8E3U - chains B and D of the 4 polymer chains in the assembly; structure by X-ray diffraction, 1.99 A resolution.

Chain B (and D):
Protein: Nitrogenase molybdenum-iron protein beta chain
From: Azotobacter vinelandii DJ
Notes: EC 1.18.6.1; chain D of this document is another copy of the same molecule, construct and numbering; everything in this record applies to it too
UniProtKB: C1DGZ8 (C1DGZ8_AZOVD); numbering as in UniProt (aligned over 1-523)
Chain sequence (523 residues; each row starts with the number of its first residue):
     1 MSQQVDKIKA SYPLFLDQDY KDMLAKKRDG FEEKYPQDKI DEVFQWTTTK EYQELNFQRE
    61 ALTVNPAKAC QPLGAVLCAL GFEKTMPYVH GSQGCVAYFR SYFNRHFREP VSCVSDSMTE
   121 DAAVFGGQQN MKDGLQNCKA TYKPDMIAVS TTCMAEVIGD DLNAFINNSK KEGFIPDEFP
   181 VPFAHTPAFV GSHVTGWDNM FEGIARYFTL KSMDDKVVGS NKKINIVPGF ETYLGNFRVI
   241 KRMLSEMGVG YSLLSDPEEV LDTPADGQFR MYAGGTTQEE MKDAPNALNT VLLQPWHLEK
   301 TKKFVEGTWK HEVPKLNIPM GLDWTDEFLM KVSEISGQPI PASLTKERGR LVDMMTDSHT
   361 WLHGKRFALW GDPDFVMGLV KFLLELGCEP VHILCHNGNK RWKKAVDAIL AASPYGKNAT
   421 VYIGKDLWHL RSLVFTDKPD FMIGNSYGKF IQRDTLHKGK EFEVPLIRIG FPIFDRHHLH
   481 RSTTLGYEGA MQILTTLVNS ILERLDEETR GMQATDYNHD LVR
Not modelled in the structure: 1
Differences from the reference sequence: engineered mutation Ala188 (Ser in C1DGZ8)
Ion coordination: fe(7)-S(7) cluster Fe: Cys70, Cys95, Cys153 (shared with 3 residues of chain A); Fe ion site 1: Arg108, Glu109 (shared with Asp353(D), Asp357(D) of chain D); Fe ion site 2: Asp353, Asp357 (shared with Arg108(D), Glu109(D) of chain D)
Small-molecule neighbours: fe(7)-S(7) cluster (UFF): Cys70, Pro72, Ser92, Gly94, Cys95, Tyr98, Phe99, Thr152, Cys153, Ala188
From the paper describing this entry:
  - mutagenesis - S188A: decreased growth
  - mutagenesis - S188A (3.9 h): unchanged growth in response to 100% Fe
  - mutagenesis - S188A: unchanged expression in response to 100% Fe
  - mutagenesis - S188A: increased expression in response to 1% Fe
  - mutagenesis - S188A (<50% of wt): decreased catalytic activity on 1% Fe
  - mutagenesis - S188A: decreased catalytic activity on oxidized

Interface between chain B and chain D:
Contacting residue pairs - 127 pairs, chain B then chain D:
  Ser11(B) with Tyr517(D), hydrogen bond (backbone-side chain); Asn518(D)
  Tyr12(B) with Glu508(D), hydrogen bond; Thr509(D); Thr515(D); Tyr517(D); Asn518(D)
  Phe15(B) with Tyr517(D)
  Leu16(B) with Ala514(D); Tyr517(D)
  Lys34(B) with Gln513(D), hydrogen bond
  Gln37(B) with Gln513(D), hydrogen bond
  Arg108(B) with Asp357(D); Arg523(D), hydrogen bond (side chain-backbone)
  Glu109(B) with Asp353(D)
  Arg238(B) with Arg350(D)
  Glu259(B) with Lys346(D), salt bridge; Arg350(D), salt bridge
  Asp262(B) with Arg350(D), salt bridge
  Pro264(B) with Lys346(D); Gly349(D); Arg350(D)
  Ala265(B) with Gly349(D), hydrogen bond (backbone-backbone); Val352(D); Asp353(D)
  Lys346(B) with Glu259(D), salt bridge; Pro264(D)
  Gly349(B) with Pro264(D); Ala265(D), hydrogen bond (backbone-backbone)
  Arg350(B) with Glu259(D), salt bridge; Asp262(D), salt bridge; Pro264(D)
  Val352(B) with Ala265(D)
  Asp353(B) with Glu109(D); Ala265(D)
  Met354(B) with His478(D); Arg481(D)
  Asp357(B) with Arg108(D); His477(D); His478(D)
  Ser358(B) with His477(D), hydrogen bond; His478(D), hydrogen bond
  Trp361(B) with His477(D)
  Ser446(B) with Leu521(D)
  Tyr447(B) with Leu521(D), hydrophobic
  Lys449(B) with Asp506(D), salt bridge; His519(D); Asp520(D), hydrogen bond (side chain-backbone); Arg523(D)
  Phe450(B) with His519(D)
  Gln452(B) with Arg510(D)
  Arg453(B) with Arg510(D); Met512(D); Asp516(D), salt bridge
  Asp454(B) with Met512(D)
  Leu456(B) with Arg510(D)
  His457(B) with Met512(D)
  Glu463(B) with Arg510(D), salt bridge
  Arg468(B) with Asp506(D), salt bridge
  Phe474(B) with Leu521(D); Val522(D); Arg523(D), hydrogen bond (backbone-backbone)
  Asp475(B) with Leu502(D); Leu521(D); Arg523(D)
  Arg476(B) with Asn499(D); Leu502(D); Glu503(D); Asp506(D), salt bridge
  His477(B) with Asp357(D); Ser358(D), hydrogen bond; Trp361(D); Thr495(D); Val498(D); Asn499(D), hydrogen bond (backbone-side chain); Leu502(D); Arg523(D), hydrogen bond (side chain-backbone)
  His478(B) with Met354(D); Asp357(D); Ser358(D), hydrogen bond; Leu494(D); Thr495(D)
  Leu479(B) with Asn499(D)
  Arg481(B) with Met354(D)
  Leu494(B) with His478(D)
  Thr495(B) with His477(D); His478(D)
  Asn499(B) with Arg476(D); His477(D), hydrogen bond (side chain-backbone)
  Leu502(B) with Asp475(D); Arg476(D); His477(D)
  Glu503(B) with Arg476(D)
  Leu505(B) with Tyr12(D), hydrophobic
  Asp506(B) with Lys449(D), salt bridge; Arg468(D), salt bridge; Asp475(D); Arg476(D), salt bridge
  Glu508(B) with Tyr12(D), hydrogen bond
  Arg510(B) with Gln452(D); Arg453(D); Leu456(D); Glu463(D), salt bridge
  Met512(B) with Arg453(D), hydrogen bond; Asp454(D); His457(D)
  Gln513(B) with Lys34(D), hydrogen bond; Gln37(D), hydrogen bond
  Ala514(B) with Leu16(D)
  Asp516(B) with Arg453(D), salt bridge
  Tyr517(B) with Ser11(D), hydrogen bond (side chain-backbone); Tyr12(D); Phe15(D)
  Asn518(B) with Ser11(D), hydrogen bond; Tyr12(D)
  His519(B) with Lys449(D); Phe450(D)
  Asp520(B) with Lys449(D), hydrogen bond (backbone-side chain)
  Leu521(B) with Ser446(D); Tyr447(D), hydrophobic; Phe474(D); Asp475(D)
  Val522(B) with Phe474(D)
  Arg523(B) with Arg108(D), hydrogen bond (backbone-side chain); Phe474(D), hydrogen bond (backbone-backbone); Asp475(D); His477(D), hydrogen bond (backbone-side chain)
Also at the interface, not in a pair above, chain B (68 interface residues in all): Pro13, Phe44, Arg105, Glu258, Thr263, Val498, Thr509, Thr515
Also at the interface, not in a pair above, chain D (67 interface residues in all): Pro13, Arg105, Arg238, Glu258, Thr263, Leu479, Leu505

Overview:
The interface between chain B and chain D involves 68 residues on one side and 67 on the other; the contacts
include 26 hydrogen bonds and 16 salt bridges. Among the polar pairs are Glu259(B)-Lys346(D),
Glu259(B)-Arg350(D) and Asp262(B)-Arg350(D). The paper reports that S188A of chain B reduces growth; S188A of
chain B increases expression in response to 1% Fe.
Both chains are Nitrogenase molybdenum-iron protein beta chain (Azotobacter vinelandii DJ). Entry 8E3U
(Nickel-reconstituted nitrogenase MoFeP mutant S188A from Azotobacter vinelandii after IDS oxidation) was
determined by X-ray diffraction together with 8E3T and 8E3V from the same study.
